4KVT - chains A and B of the 6 polymer chains in the assembly; structure by X-ray diffraction, 1.60 A resolution.

== Chain A (and B) ==
Protein: 6-helix coiled coil CC-Hex-L24C peptide
Notes: chain B of this document is another copy of the same molecule, construct and numbering; everything in this record applies to it too
Amino-acid sequence (33 residues; row label = number of the first residue in the row; numbering starts at 0):
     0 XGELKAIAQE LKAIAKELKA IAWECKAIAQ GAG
Not modelled in the structure: 31-32
Modified residues: ACE (acetyl group) at position 0

== How chain A and chain B interact ==
Residue-residue contacts (28):
  Glu-2(A) / Leu-3(B)
  Glu-2(A) / Lys-4(B)
  Glu-2(A) / Ala-7(B)
  Ile-6(A) / Leu-3(B)
  Ile-6(A) / Ile-6(B)  hydrophobic
  Ile-6(A) / Leu-10(B)  hydrophobic
  Glu-9(A) / Ala-7(B)
  Glu-9(A) / Leu-10(B)
  Glu-9(A) / Lys-11(B)
  Ile-13(A) / Leu-10(B)
  Ile-13(A) / Ile-13(B)  hydrophobic
  Ile-13(A) / Ala-14(B)  hydrophobic
  Ile-13(A) / Leu-17(B)  hydrophobic
  Glu-16(A) / Ala-14(B)
  Glu-16(A) / Leu-17(B)
  Glu-16(A) / Lys-18(B)  salt bridge
  Leu-17(A) / Leu-17(B)  hydrophobic
  Ile-20(A) / Leu-17(B)
  Ile-20(A) / Ile-20(B)  hydrophobic
  Ile-20(A) / Ala-21(B)  hydrophobic
  Glu-23(A) / Ala-21(B)
  Glu-23(A) / Cys-24(B)
  Glu-23(A) / Lys-25(B)  salt bridge
  Glu-23(A) / Ala-28(B)
  Ala-26(A) / Ala-28(B)  hydrophobic
  Ile-27(A) / Cys-24(B)
  Ile-27(A) / Ile-27(B)  hydrophobic
  Ile-27(A) / Ala-28(B)  hydrophobic
Also at the interface, not in a pair above, chain A (16 interface residues in all): Leu-3, Ala-5, Leu-10, Ala-12, Ala-19, Cys-24

== Overview ==
Chain A and chain B each contribute 16 residues to their interface, with 2 salt bridges. Polar pairs include
Glu-16(A)/Lys-18(B) and Glu-23(A)/Lys-25(B).
Chain A and chain B are both 6-helix coiled coil CC-Hex-L24C peptide; the structure, Crystal structure of a
6-helix coiled coil CC-Hex-L24C, was determined by X-ray diffraction together with 4KVU and 4KVV from the same
study.
